Entry 4Y6V (X-ray diffraction, 2.80 A resolution); this record covers chains I and Y of the 30 polymer chains in the assembly.

[Chain I]
Protein: Proteasome subunit beta type-3
From: Saccharomyces cerevisiae
Notes: EC 3.4.25.1
UniProt: P25451 (PSB3_YEAST); residues 0-204 here correspond to UniProt positions 1-205 (UniProt number = residue number + 1)
Chain sequence (205 residues; row label = number of the first residue in the row; numbering starts at 0):
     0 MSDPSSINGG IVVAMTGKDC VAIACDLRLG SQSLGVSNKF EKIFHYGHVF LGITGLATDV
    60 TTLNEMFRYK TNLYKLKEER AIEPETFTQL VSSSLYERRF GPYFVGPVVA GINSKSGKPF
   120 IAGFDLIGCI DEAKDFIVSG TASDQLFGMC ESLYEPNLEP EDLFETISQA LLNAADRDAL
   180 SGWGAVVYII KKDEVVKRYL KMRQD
Unresolved in the structure: 0
Curated features (UniProtKB/Swiss-Prot):
  - modified residue: Ser30 (Phosphoserine)
  - cross-link: Lys69 (Glycyl lysine isopeptide (Lys-Gly) (interchain with G-Cter in ubiquitin))
Bound ions: Mg2+ site 1: Ala174, Asp177, Ser180; Mg2+ site 2: Asp204 (shared with Ala165(Y), Asp168(Y), Ser171(Y) of chain Y)

[Chain Y]
Protein: Proteasome subunit beta type-5
From: Saccharomyces cerevisiae
Notes: EC 3.4.25.1
UniProt: P30656 (PSB5_YEAST); residues 1-212 here correspond to UniProt positions 76-287 (UniProt number = residue number + 75)
Chain sequence (212 residues; each row starts with the number of its first residue):
     1 TTTLAFRFQG GIIVAVDSRA TAGNWVASQT VKKVIEINPF LLGTMAGGAA DCQFWETWLG
    61 SQCRLHELRE KERISVAAAS KILSNLVYQY KGAGLSMGTM ICGYTRKEGP TIYYVDSDGT
   121 RLKGDIFCVG SGQTFAYGVL DSNYKWDLSV EDALYLGKRS ILAAAHRDAY SGGSVNLYHV
   181 TEDGWIYHGN HDVGELFWKV KEEEGSFNNV IG
Bound ions: Mg2+: Ala165, Asp168, Ser171 (shared with Asp204(I) of chain I)

[Chain I / chain Y interface]
Residue-residue contacts (44; chain I residue first):
  Ser5(I) - Asn24(Y)
  Arg27(I) - Ala169(Y)
  Ser32(I) - Arg167(Y)
  Ser32(I) - Asp168(Y)
  Ser32(I) - Ala169(Y)  hydrogen bond (backbone-backbone)
  Ser32(I) - Tyr170(Y)
  Leu33(I) - Phe135(Y)  hydrophobic
  Leu33(I) - Arg167(Y)
  Gly34(I) - Arg167(Y)  hydrogen bond (backbone-side chain)
  Asn37(I) - Asn209(Y)
  Asn37(I) - Val210(Y)
  Lys38(I) - Asn209(Y)  hydrogen bond (side chain-backbone)
  Gln144(I) - Trp25(Y)
  Asp175(I) - Gln29(Y)  hydrogen bond (backbone-side chain)
  Arg176(I) - Trp25(Y)
  Arg176(I) - Val26(Y)  hydrogen bond (side chain-backbone)
  Arg176(I) - Ala27(Y)  hydrogen bond (side chain-backbone)
  Asp177(I) - Asn24(Y)
  Asp177(I) - Val26(Y)
  Ala178(I) - Asn24(Y)  hydrogen bond (backbone-backbone)
  Ala178(I) - Val26(Y)
  Ala178(I) - Ala169(Y)
  Ala178(I) - Tyr170(Y)  hydrophobic
  Leu179(I) - Asn24(Y)
  Leu179(I) - Ala169(Y)  hydrophobic
  Trp182(I) - His166(Y)  hydrogen bond (side chain-backbone)
  Trp182(I) - Arg167(Y)
  Lys200(I) - Trp198(Y)
  Lys200(I) - Gly212(Y)  hydrogen bond (side chain-backbone)
  Met201(I) - Trp198(Y)
  Arg202(I) - Gly173(Y)  hydrogen bond (side chain-backbone)
  Arg202(I) - Asp192(Y)  salt bridge
  Arg202(I) - Val193(Y)
  Arg202(I) - Gly194(Y)
  Gln203(I) - His166(Y)  hydrogen bond (backbone-side chain)
  Gln203(I) - Phe197(Y)
  Gln203(I) - Trp198(Y)
  Gln203(I) - Val210(Y)
  Asp204(I) - Arg19(Y)  salt bridge
  Asp204(I) - Ala165(Y)
  Asp204(I) - Ser171(Y)
  Asp204(I) - Gly172(Y)
  Asp204(I) - Gly173(Y)  hydrogen bond (side chain-backbone)
  Asp204(I) - Val193(Y)
Interface residues without a listed pair, chain I (21 interface residues in all): Gln31, Val35
Interface residues without a listed pair, chain Y (26 interface residues in all): Ser28, Ile211

[Summary]
21 residues of chain I face 26 of chain Y across their interface, with 12 hydrogen bonds and 2 salt bridges.
Polar pairs include Arg202(I)-Asp192(Y), Asp204(I)-Arg19(Y) and Gly34(I)-Arg167(Y). The Mg2+ site 1 is built
by Ala174(I), Asp177(I) and Ser180(I).
Chain I is Proteasome subunit beta type-3 and chain Y is Proteasome subunit beta type-5, both from
Saccharomyces cerevisiae; the structure, Yeast 20S proteasome in complex with Ac-PAE-ep, was determined by
X-ray diffraction together with 4Y69, 4Y6A, 4Y6Z, 4Y70, 4Y74, 4Y75 and 34 further entries from the same study.
